Entry 6NJ3 (X-ray diffraction, 1.01 A resolution); this record covers chain A.

[Chain A]
Name: Carbonic anhydrase 2
Source organism: Homo sapiens
Notes: EC 4.2.1.1
UniProt: P00918 (CAH2_HUMAN); the author numbering skips numbers that UniProt does not, so the offset changes along the chain: 2-124 = UniProt 3-125; 126-260 = UniProt 126-260
Chain sequence (266 residues; numbered 0 to 266; 1 number in that range is skipped by the numbering (no residue carries it; nothing is unmodelled there); the number before each row is that of its first residue; numbering starts at 0):
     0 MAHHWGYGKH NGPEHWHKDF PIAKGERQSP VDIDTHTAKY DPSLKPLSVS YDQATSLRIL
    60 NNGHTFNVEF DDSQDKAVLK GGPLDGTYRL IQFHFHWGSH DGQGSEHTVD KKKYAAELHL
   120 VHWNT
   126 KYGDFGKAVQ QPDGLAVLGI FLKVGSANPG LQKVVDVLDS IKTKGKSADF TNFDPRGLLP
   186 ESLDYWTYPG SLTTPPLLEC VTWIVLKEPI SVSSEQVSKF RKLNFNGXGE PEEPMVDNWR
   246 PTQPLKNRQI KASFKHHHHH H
Not modelled in the structure: 0-2, 261-266
Sequence notes: initiating methionine (0); expression tag (1, 261-266); engineered mutation T64 (Ala65 in P00918), H99 (Leu100 in P00918), N153 (Lys in P00918), S223 (Leu in P00918), DJD_233 (Glu in P00918), P239 (Leu in P00918), T247 (Ala in P00918)
Modified positions: DJD (4-(6-methyl-1,2,4,5-tetrazin-3-yl)-L-phenylalanine) at position 233
Curated features (UniProtKB/Swiss-Prot):
  - active site: H63 (Proton donor/acceptor)
  - binding site (Zn(2+)): H93, H95, H118
  - binding site (substrate): T198, T199
  - site: Y6 (Fine-tunes the proton-transfer properties of H-64), N61 (Fine-tunes the proton-transfer properties of H-64), N66 (Fine-tunes the proton-transfer properties of H-64), Q91 (Involved in the binding of some activators, including histamine and L-histidine)
  - modified residue (Phosphoserine): S165, S172
Metal / ion sites: Zn2+: H93, H95, H118 (together with acetate ion)

[In short]
H93, H95 and H118 form the Zn2+ site. UniProt lists active-site residue H63, 3 Zn2+-binding residues and
substrate-binding residues T198 and T199.
Chain A is Carbonic anhydrase 2 (Homo sapiens); the structure, Thermostable variant of human carbonic
anhydrase with ordered tetrazine 2.0 at site 233, was determined by X-ray diffraction together with 6NJ2,
6NJ4, 6NJ5 and 6NJ6 from the same study.
